PDB entry 2INP | X-ray diffraction, 2.30 A resolution | chains A and D of the 7 polymer chains in the assembly

# Chain A
Protein: Phenol hydroxylase component phN
Source organism: Pseudomonas stutzeri
UniProtKB: Q84AQ2 (Q84AQ2_PSEST); residue numbers follow UniProt; this construct covers 6-499
Sequence (494 residues; numbered 6 to 499; the number before each row is that of its first residue):
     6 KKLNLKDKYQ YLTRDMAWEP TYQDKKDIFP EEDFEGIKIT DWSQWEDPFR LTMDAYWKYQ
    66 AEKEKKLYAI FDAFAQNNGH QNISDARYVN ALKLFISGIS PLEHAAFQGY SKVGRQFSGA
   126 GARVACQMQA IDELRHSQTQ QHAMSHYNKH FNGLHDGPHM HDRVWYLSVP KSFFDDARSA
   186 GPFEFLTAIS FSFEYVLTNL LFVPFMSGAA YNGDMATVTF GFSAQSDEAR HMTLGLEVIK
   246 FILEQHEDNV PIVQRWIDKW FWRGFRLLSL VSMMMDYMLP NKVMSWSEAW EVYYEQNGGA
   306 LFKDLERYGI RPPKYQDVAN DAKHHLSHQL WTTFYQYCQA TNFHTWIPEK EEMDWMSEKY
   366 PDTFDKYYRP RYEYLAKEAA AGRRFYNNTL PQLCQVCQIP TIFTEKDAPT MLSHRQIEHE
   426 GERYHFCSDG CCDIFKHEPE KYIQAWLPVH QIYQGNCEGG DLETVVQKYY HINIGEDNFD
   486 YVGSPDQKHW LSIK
Metal / ion sites: Fe ion site 1: E108, E138, H141; Fe ion site 2: E199, E233, H236; Zn2+: C399, C402, C432, C436
What the authors report for this chain:
  - Fe ion coordination: E108, E138, H141, E199, E233, H236
  - contacts within the chain: S105-Q145 (hydrogen bond), Y115-E199, Q134-E199 (hydrogen bond), Q134-E138 (hydrogen bond), E108-Q145 (hydrogen bond), Q134-R235 (water-mediated contact)
  - specificity-determining residues: L107 (proposed by the authors, not directly observed)

# Chain D
Protein: Phenol hydroxylase component phL
Source organism: Pseudomonas stutzeri
UniProtKB: Q84AQ4 (Q84AQ4_PSEST); residue numbers follow UniProt; this construct covers 4-331
Sequence (328 residues; numbered 4 to 331; the number before each row is that of its first residue):
     4 EIKTNSVEPI RHTYGHIARR FGDKPATRYQ EASYDIEAKT NFHYRPQWDS EHTLNDPTRT
    64 AIRMEDWCAV SDPRQFYYGA YVGNRAKMQE SAETSFGFCE KRNLLTRLSE ETQKQLLRLL
   124 VPLRHVELGA NMNNAKIAGD ATATTVSQMH IYTGMDRLGI GQYLSRIALM IDGSTGAALD
   184 ESKAYWMDDE MWQPMRKLVE DTLVVDDWFE LTLVQNILID GMMYPLVYDK MDQWFESQGA
   244 EDVSMLTEFM RDWYKESLRW TNAMMKAVAG ESETNRELLQ KWIDHWEPQA YEALKPLAEA
   304 SVGIDGLNEA RAELSARLKK FELQSRGV

# How chain A and chain D interact
Residue-residue contacts (14; chain A residue first):
  F207(A) with I5(D), hydrophobic
  V208(A) with E4(D)
  M211(A) with I5(D), hydrophobic
  S212(A) with I5(D); K6(D)
  A215(A) with K6(D); T7(D)
  Y216(A) with K6(D); T7(D); N8(D)
  G226(A) with I5(D)
  F227(A) with I5(D)
  Q230(A) with I5(D)
  M289(A) with K6(D)
Other interface residues (no listed pair), chain A (13 interface residues in all): V223, V288, Y298

# Summary
The interface between chain A and chain D involves 13 residues on one side and 5 on the other. The Fe ion site
2 is built by E199(A), E233(A) and H236(A). C399(A), C402(A), C432(A) and C436(A) form the Zn2+ site. The
paper reports Fe ion coordination by E108(A), E138(A) and H141(A) among others; the specificity determinant
L107(A).
Chain A is Phenol hydroxylase component phN and chain D is Phenol hydroxylase component phL, both from
Pseudomonas stutzeri; the structure, Structure of the Phenol Hydroxylase-Regulatory Protein Complex, was
determined by X-ray diffraction together with 2INN from the same study.
